Entry 4CXI (X-ray diffraction, 2.35 A resolution); this record covers chain A.

[Chain A]
Name: Kelch-like ech-associated protein 1
From: Homo sapiens
Notes: fragment: btb, residues 48-180
UniProtKB: Q14145 (KEAP1_HUMAN); residues 48-180 here = UniProt positions 48-180
Sequence (137 residues; numbered 44 to 180; the number before each row is that of its first residue):
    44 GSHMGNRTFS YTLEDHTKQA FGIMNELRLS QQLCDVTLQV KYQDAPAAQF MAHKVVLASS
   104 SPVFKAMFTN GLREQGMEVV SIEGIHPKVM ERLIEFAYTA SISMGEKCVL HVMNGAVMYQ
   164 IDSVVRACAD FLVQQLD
Not modelled in the structure: 44-49, 180
Construct notes: expression tag (44-47); engineered mutation A172 (Ser in Q14145)
Swiss-Prot annotation at these positions:
  - site: C151 (Sensor for electrophilic agents)
  - modified residue: C151 (S-(2,3-dicarboxypropyl)cysteine)
  - cross-link: R135 (N5-[4-(S-L-cysteinyl)-5-methyl-1H-imidazol-2-yl]-L-ornithine (Arg-Cys) (interchain with C-151 in KEAP1)), C151 (N5-[4-(S-L-cysteinyl)-5-methyl-1H-imidazol-2-yl]-L-ornithine (Cys-Arg) (interchain with R-135 in KEAP1))
  - natural variant: V167 (V167F: In a lung adenocarcinoma patient)
  - mutagenesis: V123 to G127 (Abolished interaction with NFE2L2/NRF2; when associated with 161-A-A-162), I125 to G127 (Increases ubiquitination and proteolytic degradation), R135 (R135A: Reduced formation of a high-molecular mass KEAP1 molecule when methylglyoxal accumulates), C151 (C151S/N/D/L: Substitution with a small side chain that prevents covalent modification by an electrophile ...), M161 to Y162 (Abolished interaction with NFE2L2/NRF2; when associated with 123-A--A-127), Y162 to I164 (Increases ubiquitination and proteolytic degradation)
From the paper describing this entry:
  - mutagenesis - S172A (>3 degC): increased stability
  - mutagenesis - S172A: unchanged binding to Cul3
  - self-association interface (contacts with another copy of this molecule): A143 to E149
  - contacts within the chain: R135-C151
  - conformationally variable residues (order/disorder transition): G114 to Q118

[Overview]
Curated annotation (UniProt) lists 11 mutagenesis sites. The paper reports that S172A increases stability;
conformational variability at G114.
Chain A is Kelch-like ech-associated protein 1 (Homo sapiens); the structure, BTB domain of KEAP1, was
determined by X-ray diffraction together with 4CXJ and 4CXT from the same study.
